PDB entry 4UCS | X-ray diffraction, 1.90 A resolution | chain A

[Chain A]
Protein: DNA ligase
Organism: Haemophilus influenzae
Notes: EC 6.5.1.2; fragment: adenylation domain
Reference sequence: P43813 (DNLJ_HAEIN); residues 1-324 here = UniProt positions 1-324
Amino-acid sequence (324 residues; numbered 1 to 324; the number before each row is that of its first residue):
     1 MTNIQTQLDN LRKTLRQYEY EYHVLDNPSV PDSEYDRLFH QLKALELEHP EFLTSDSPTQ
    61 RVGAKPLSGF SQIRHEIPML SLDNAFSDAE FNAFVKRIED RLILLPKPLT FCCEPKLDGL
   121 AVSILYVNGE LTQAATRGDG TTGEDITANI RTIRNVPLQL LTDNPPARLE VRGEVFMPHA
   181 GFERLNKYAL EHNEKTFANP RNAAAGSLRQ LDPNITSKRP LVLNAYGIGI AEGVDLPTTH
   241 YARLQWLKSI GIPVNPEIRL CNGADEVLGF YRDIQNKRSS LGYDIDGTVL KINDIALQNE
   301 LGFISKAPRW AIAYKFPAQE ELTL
Not modelled in the structure: 318-324
Curated features (UniProtKB/Swiss-Prot):
  - active site: Lys116 (N6-AMP-lysine intermediate)
  - binding site (NAD(+)): Asp32 to Asp36, Ser81, Leu82, Glu114, Arg137, Glu174, Lys291, Lys315
Small-molecule neighbours:
  - 9MJ (5-amino-3-(furan-2-yl)-1H-1,2,4-triazole-1-carboxamide): Leu80, Ser81, Leu82, Glu114, Pro115, Lys116, Leu117, Arg137, Glu174, Tyr226, Val289, Lys291
  - IWH (1-(2,4-dimethylbenzyl)-6-oxo-1,6-dihydropyridine-3-carboxamide): Tyr18, Glu19, Tyr22, His23, Pro28, Val30, Pro31, Asp32, Tyr35, Asp36

[Overview]
Bound to chain A: compound IWH and compound 9MJ. Curated annotation (UniProt) lists active-site residue Lys116
and 12 NAD+-binding residues.
Chain A is DNA ligase (Haemophilus influenzae); the structure, Fragment bound to H.influenza NAD dependent DNA
ligase, was determined by X-ray diffraction, deposited together with 4UCO, 4UCR, 4UCT and 4UCV.
